6TCV - chain B; structure by X-ray diffraction, 1.31 A resolution.

# Chain B
Protein: Endo-beta-N-acetylglucosaminidase F1
From: Bacteroides thetaiotaomicron VPI-5482
UniProt: Q8A0N4 (Q8A0N4_BACTN); numbering as in UniProt (aligned over 27-476)
Amino-acid sequence (451 residues; numbered 26 to 476; the number before each row is that of its first residue):
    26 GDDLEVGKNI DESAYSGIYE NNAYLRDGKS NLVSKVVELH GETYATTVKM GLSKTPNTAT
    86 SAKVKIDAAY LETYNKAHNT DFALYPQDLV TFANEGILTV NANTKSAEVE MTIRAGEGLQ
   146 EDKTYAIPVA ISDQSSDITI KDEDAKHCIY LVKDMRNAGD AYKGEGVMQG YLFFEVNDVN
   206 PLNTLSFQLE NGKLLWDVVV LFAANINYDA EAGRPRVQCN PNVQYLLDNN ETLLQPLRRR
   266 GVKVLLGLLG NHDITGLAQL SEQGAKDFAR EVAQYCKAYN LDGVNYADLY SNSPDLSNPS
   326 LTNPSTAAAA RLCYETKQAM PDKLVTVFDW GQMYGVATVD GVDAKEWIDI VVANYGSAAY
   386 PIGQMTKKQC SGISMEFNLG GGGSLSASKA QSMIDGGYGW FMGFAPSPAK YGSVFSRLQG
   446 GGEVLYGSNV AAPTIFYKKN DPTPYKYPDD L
Unresolved in the structure: 26-48, 76-86, 119-121, 125-131, 157-166
Differences from the reference sequence: expression tag (26); engineered mutation Ala312 (Asp in Q8A0N4), Leu314 (Glu in Q8A0N4)
Small-molecule neighbours: asparagine / beta-D-mannopyranose / alpha-D-mannopyranose / N-acetylglucosamine: Phe198, Glu200, Asn202, Asp203, Phe227, Ala228, Asn230, Asn245, Pro246, Asn247, Leu274, Asn276, His277, Ala312, Leu314, Tyr315, Phe353, Trp355, Asn379, Tyr380, Glu401, Asn403, Leu404, Phe429, Ala430
From the paper describing this entry:
  - binding site for N-acetylglucosamine: Phe198, Phe227, Tyr315, Phe353, Trp355, Asn379, Tyr380, Glu401, Phe429
  - binding site for beta-D-mannopyranose: Glu200
  - binding site for alpha-D-mannopyranose: Glu200, Asn202, Asp203, Ala228, Asn230, Asn245, His277, Tyr315, Asn403
  - mutagenesis - D312A/E314L: abolished catalytic activity
  - mutagenesis - N230A, N245A, H277A: decreased catalytic activity on RNaseB
  - mutagenesis - N230A, N245A, H277A: decreased catalytic activity on IgG
  - mutagenesis - E200A, N202A: decreased catalytic activity
  - mutagenesis - Y69A, Y95A, Y99A, H103A, F107A, S432A: unchanged catalytic activity
  - specificity-determining residues: Asn230, Asn245, His277

# Summary
Bound to chain B: asparagine / beta-D-mannopyranose / alpha-D-mannopyranose / N-acetylglucosamine. From the
paper: a binding site for N-acetylglucosamine at Phe198, Phe227 and Tyr315 among others; N230A, N245A and
H277A reduce catalytic activity on RNaseB; 12 substitutions were tested in all.
Chain B is Endo-beta-N-acetylglucosaminidase F1 (Bacteroides thetaiotaomicron VPI-5482); the structure,
Crystal structure of Bacteroides thetaiotamicron EndoBT-3987 in complex with Man9GlcNAc2Asn substrate, was
determined by X-ray diffraction (same publication as 6T8I, 6T8K, 6T8L and 6TCW).
